8EB2 - chains A and C of the 5 polymer chains in the assembly; structure by X-ray diffraction, 2.90 A resolution.

== Chain A ==
Name: HLA-A*02:01 alpha chain
Source organism: Homo sapiens
UniProtKB: Q53Z42 (Q53Z42_HUMAN); residues 1-275 here correspond to UniProt positions 25-299 (UniProt number = residue number + 24)
Amino-acid sequence (275 residues; each row starts with the number of its first residue):
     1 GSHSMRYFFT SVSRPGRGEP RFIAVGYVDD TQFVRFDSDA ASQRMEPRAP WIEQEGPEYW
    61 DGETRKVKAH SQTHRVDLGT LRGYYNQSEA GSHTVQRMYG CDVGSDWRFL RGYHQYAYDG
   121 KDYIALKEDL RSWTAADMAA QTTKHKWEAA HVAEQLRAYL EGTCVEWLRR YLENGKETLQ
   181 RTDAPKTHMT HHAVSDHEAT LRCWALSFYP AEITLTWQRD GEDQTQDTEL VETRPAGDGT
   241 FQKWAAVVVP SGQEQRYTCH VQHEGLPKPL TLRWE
Cystine bridges: Cys101-Cys164, Cys203-Cys259
Reported in the primary citation:
  - specificity-determining residues: Trp107, Phe109 (by similarity / conservation)

== Chain C ==
Name: NY-ESO-1 peptide
Amino-acid sequence (9 residues; row label = number of the first residue in the row):
     1 SLLMWITQV

== Chain A / chain C interface ==
Contacting residue pairs - 40 pairs, chain A then chain C:
  Met5(A) - Ser1(C)
  Tyr7(A) - Ser1(C)  hydrogen bond (side chain-backbone)
  Tyr7(A) - Leu2(C)  hydrophobic
  Phe9(A) - Leu2(C)  hydrophobic
  Met45(A) - Leu2(C)  hydrophobic
  Glu63(A) - Ser1(C)  hydrogen bond
  Glu63(A) - Leu2(C)  hydrogen bond (side chain-backbone)
  Lys66(A) - Ser1(C)
  Lys66(A) - Leu2(C)
  Lys66(A) - Leu3(C)
  Lys66(A) - Met4(C)
  Val67(A) - Leu2(C)
  His70(A) - Leu3(C)
  His70(A) - Ile6(C)
  Thr73(A) - Ile6(C)  hydrogen bond (side chain-backbone)
  Thr73(A) - Thr7(C)
  Thr73(A) - Gln8(C)
  Asp77(A) - Gln8(C)
  Asp77(A) - Val9(C)  hydrogen bond (side chain-backbone)
  Thr80(A) - Val9(C)
  Leu81(A) - Val9(C)  hydrophobic
  Tyr84(A) - Val9(C)  hydrogen bond (side chain-backbone)
  Arg97(A) - Ile6(C)
  Tyr99(A) - Leu2(C)
  Tyr99(A) - Leu3(C)  hydrogen bond (side chain-backbone)
  Tyr116(A) - Val9(C)  hydrophobic
  Thr143(A) - Val9(C)  hydrogen bond (side chain-backbone)
  Lys146(A) - Gln8(C)
  Lys146(A) - Val9(C)
  Trp147(A) - Thr7(C)
  Trp147(A) - Gln8(C)  hydrogen bond (side chain-backbone)
  Trp147(A) - Val9(C)  hydrophobic
  Val152(A) - Thr7(C)
  Gln155(A) - Leu3(C)
  Gln155(A) - Trp5(C)  hydrogen bond (side chain-backbone)
  Leu156(A) - Leu3(C)  hydrophobic
  Tyr159(A) - Ser1(C)  hydrogen bond (side chain-backbone)
  Tyr159(A) - Leu3(C)  hydrophobic
  Trp167(A) - Ser1(C)
  Tyr171(A) - Ser1(C)  hydrogen bond (side chain-backbone)
Interface residues without a listed pair, chain A (27 interface residues in all): His74, Tyr123

== In short ==
27 residues of chain A and 9 residues of chain C are in contact, with 12 hydrogen bonds. Among the polar pairs
are Tyr7(A)-Ser1(C), Glu63(A)-Ser1(C) and Glu63(A)-Leu2(C). The paper reports specificity determinants
Trp107(A) and Phe109(A).
Chain A is HLA-A*02:01 alpha chain (Homo sapiens) and chain C is NY-ESO-1 peptide; the structure, Structure of
HLA-A*02:01 in complex with NY-ESO-1 peptide and PA2.1 Fab, was determined by X-ray diffraction.
